PDB entry 9K40 | electron microscopy, 3.15 A resolution | chains E and J of the 10 polymer chains in the assembly

[Chain E]
Protein: Histone H3.1
From: Arabidopsis thaliana
UniProt: P59226 (H31_ARATH); residues 0-135 here correspond to UniProt positions 1-136 (UniProt number = residue number + 1)
Sequence (136 residues; row label = number of the first residue in the row; numbering starts at 0):
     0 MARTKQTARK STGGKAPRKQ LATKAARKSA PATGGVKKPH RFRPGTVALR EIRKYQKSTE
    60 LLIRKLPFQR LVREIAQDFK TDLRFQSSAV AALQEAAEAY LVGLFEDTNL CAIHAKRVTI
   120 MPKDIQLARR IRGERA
Unresolved in the structure: 0-37, 134-135
Swiss-Prot annotation at these positions:
  - site: Lys14 (Not N6-methylated), Lys27 (Not N6-acetylated), Ala31 (Recognition by ATXR5 and ATXR6), Lys36 (Not N6-acetylated)
  - modified residue: Lys4 (N6,N6,N6-trimethyllysine), Lys9 (N6,N6,N6-trimethyllysine), Ser10 (Phosphoserine), Thr11 (Phosphothreonine), Lys14 (N6-acetyllysine), Lys18 (N6-acetyllysine), Lys23 (N6-acetyllysine), Lys27 (N6,N6,N6-trimethyllysine), Ser28 (Phosphoserine), Lys36 (N6,N6,N6-trimethyllysine)

[Chain J]
Molecule: 15.2.2 DNA
Sequence (147 nucleotides; row label = number of the first residue in the row; numbers below 1 keep their minus sign (DT-73 is residue -73)):
   -73 TTAATGCTTG TGCCTTTATT AAAGAGGAAA GTTGCGGTGG ATTAAAGCAC CATCGTGCGG
   -13 AGAATACGAT AAGGCTCTTG CTTCATTTGA AGTTATTGAC AGTTGAATCG AGCCGCTCAA
    47 TTGGTCAATT ATGGAGTCAA TAAAGGT
Unresolved in the structure: -73, 73

[How chain E and chain J interact]
Pairs across the interface (20):
  His39(E) - DA70(J)  sugar contact
  Arg40(E) - DG71(J)  phosphate contact
  Arg42(E) - DA-5(J)  salt bridge to the phosphate
  Arg42(E) - DA70(J)  phosphate contact
  Arg42(E) - DG71(J)  salt bridge to the phosphate
  Pro43(E) - DA-5(J)  sugar contact
  Thr45(E) - DA70(J)  phosphate contact
  Arg63(E) - DG-14(J)  sugar contact
  Arg63(E) - DA-13(J)  phosphate contact
  Arg72(E) - DC-23(J)  salt bridge to the phosphate
  Arg83(E) - DC-24(J)  phosphate contact
  Arg83(E) - DC-23(J)  phosphate contact
  Phe84(E) - DC-24(J)  sugar contact
  Phe84(E) - DC-23(J)  hydrogen bond to the phosphate
  Gln85(E) - DC-24(J)  phosphate contact
  Arg116(E) - DA-3(J)  phosphate contact
  Arg116(E) - DA-2(J)  phosphate contact
  Val117(E) - DA-3(J)  hydrogen bond to the phosphate
  Thr118(E) - DA-3(J)  hydrogen bond to the phosphate
  Met120(E) - DA-2(J)  phosphate contact
Also at the interface, not in a pair above, chain E (18 interface residues in all): Phe41, Leu82, Ser86, Lys122
Also at the interface, not in a pair above, chain J (11 interface residues in all): DT-4, DA69

[Summary]
18 residues of chain E face 11 of chain J across their interface, with 3 hydrogen bonds and 3 salt bridges.
Among the polar pairs are Phe84(E)-DC-23(J), Val117(E)-DA-3(J) and Thr118(E)-DA-3(J).
Here chain E is Histone H3.1 (Arabidopsis thaliana) and chain J is 15.2.2 DNA. Entry 9K40 (Cryo-EM structure
of Arabidopsis thaliana H2A-nucleosome with Arabidopsis native 147bp DNA 15.2.2 (C2 symmetry)) was determined
by electron microscopy, deposited together with 9K41 and 9K42.
